8W4A - chains B and A; structure by electron microscopy, 2.69 A resolution.

Chain B (and A):
Molecule: Heparan-alpha-glucosaminide N-acetyltransferase
From: Homo sapiens
Notes: EC 2.3.1.78; chain A of this document is another copy of the same molecule, construct and numbering; everything in this record applies to it too
Reference sequence: Q68CP4 (HGNAT_HUMAN); residue numbers follow UniProt; this construct covers 1-663
Sequence (706 residues; numbered 1 to 706; the number before each row is that of its first residue):
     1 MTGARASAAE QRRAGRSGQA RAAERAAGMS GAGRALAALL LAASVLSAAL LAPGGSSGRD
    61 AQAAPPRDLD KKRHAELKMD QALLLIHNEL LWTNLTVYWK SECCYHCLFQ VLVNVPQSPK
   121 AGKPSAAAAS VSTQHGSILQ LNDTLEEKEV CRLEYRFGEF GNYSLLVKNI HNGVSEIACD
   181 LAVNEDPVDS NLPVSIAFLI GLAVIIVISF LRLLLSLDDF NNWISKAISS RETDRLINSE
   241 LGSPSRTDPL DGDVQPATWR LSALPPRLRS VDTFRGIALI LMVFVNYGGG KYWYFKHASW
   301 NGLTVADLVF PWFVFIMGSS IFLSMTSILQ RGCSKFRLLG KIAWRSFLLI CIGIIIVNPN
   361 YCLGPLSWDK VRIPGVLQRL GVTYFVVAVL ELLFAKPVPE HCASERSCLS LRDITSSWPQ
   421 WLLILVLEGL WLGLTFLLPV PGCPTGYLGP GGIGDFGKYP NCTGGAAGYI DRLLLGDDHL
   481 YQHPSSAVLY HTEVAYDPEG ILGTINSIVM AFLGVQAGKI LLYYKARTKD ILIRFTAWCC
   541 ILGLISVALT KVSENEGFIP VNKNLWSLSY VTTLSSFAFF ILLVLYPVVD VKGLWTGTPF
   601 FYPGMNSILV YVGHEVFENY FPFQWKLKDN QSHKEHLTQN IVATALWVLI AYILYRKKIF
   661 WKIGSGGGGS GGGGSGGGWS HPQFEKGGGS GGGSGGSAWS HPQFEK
Unresolved in the structure: 1-74, 216-264, 401-407, 664-706
Differences from the reference sequence: expression tag (664-706)
Swiss-Prot annotation at these positions:
  - region: Gln624 to Glu635 (Lysosomal targeting region)
  - active site: His297
  - modified residue (Phosphoserine): Ser243, Ser245
  - glycosylation (N-linked (GlcNAc...) asparagine): Asn94, Asn142, Asn162
  - natural variant: Ala82 (A82V: In MPS3C), Cys104 (C104F: In MPS3C), Leu141 (L141P: In MPS3C), Arg152 (R152W: In RP73), Gly161 (G161A: In RP73), Leu165 (L165P: In MPS3C), Pro265 (P265Q: In MPS3C), Ile280 (I280R: In MPS3C), Gly290 (G290R: In MPS3C), Asn301 (N301K: In MPS3C), Pro311 (P311L: In MPS3C), Arg372 (R372C: In MPS3C; R372H: In MPS3C), 15 further natural variant entries in UniProt
  - mutagenesis: Cys107 (C107S: Loss of intralysosomal proteolytic cleavage and enzymatic activity. Reduced oligomer formation), Cys151 (C151S: Loss of intralysosomal proteolytic cleavage and enzymatic activity. Reduced oligomer formation), Cys179 (C179S: Loss of intralysosomal proteolytic cleavage and enzymatic activity), Leu236 (L236A: Displayed both lysosomal and plasma membrane localization, reduced intralysosomal proteolytic cleavage and enzymatic activity; when associated with A-209), Ile237 (I237A: Displayed both lysosomal and plasma membrane localization, reduced intralysosomal proteolytic cleavage and enzymatic activity; when associated with A-208), His297 (H297A: Loss of enzymatic activity, but correctly targeted and processed), Cys333 (C333S: No loss of intralysosomal proteolytic cleavage and enzymatic activity), Cys402 (C402S: No loss of intralysosomal proteolytic cleavage and enzymatic activity), Cys462 (C462S: Complete loss of intralysosomal proteolytic cleavage and enzymatic activity. Reduced oligomer formation), His479 (H479A: Loss of intralysosomal proteolytic cleavage and enzymatic activity, retained in the endoplasmic reticulum), His633 (H633A: Loss of intralysosomal proteolytic cleavage and enzymatic activity, retained in the endoplasmic reticulum), Tyr652 to Ile663 (Loss of intralysosomal proteolytic cleavage and enzymatic activity. Localized in the plasma membrane)
Disulfides: Cys104-Cys107, Cys151-Cys179, Cys443-Cys462
Covalently attached groups: N-acetylglucosamine (NAG) linked to Asn94, Asn142, Asn162
Small-molecule neighbours:
  - acetyl coenzyme A (ACO): Arg267, Leu268, Val271, Asp272, Arg275, Met282, Asn286, Phe310, Phe313, Ile316, Met317, Ser320, Leu323, Ser324, Ile328, Lys341, Arg345, Leu349, Val376, Leu377, Leu380, Ser607, Ile608, Tyr611, Lys662
  - tetradecane (C14), molecule 1: Ile205, Ile208, Arg212, Gly593, Leu594, Trp595, Thr596, Thr598, Pro599, Phe600
  - tetradecane (C14), molecule 2: Trp293, Leu303, Thr304, Val305, Leu308, Trp312, Phe577, Phe580, Ile581
  - tetradecane (C14), molecule 3: Gly302, Leu303, Cys539, Gly543, Ser546, Val547, Thr550, Thr573, Ser576, Phe577, Phe580
  - tetradecane (C14), molecule 4: Ser334, Phe336, Arg337, Leu339, Gly340, Ala343, Phe385
  - tetradecane (C14), molecule 5: Lys335, Phe336, Leu339, Phe385, Val389, Leu392, Leu393
  - tetradecane (C14), molecule 6: Gly340, Ala343, Trp344, Ser346, Phe347, Ile350, Phe385
  - tetradecane (C14), molecule 7: Phe385, Val386, Val389, Leu390, Leu393, Phe394, Leu423
  - tetradecane (C14), molecule 8: Ile414, Thr415, Trp418, Trp421, Trp538
  - tetradecane (C14), molecule 9: Leu432, Val509, Trp538, Leu542, Ile545, Leu549, Phe558, Leu568, Thr572
  - tetradecane (C14), molecule 10: Leu434, Leu438, Tyr469, Ile470, Leu473, Ile501, Thr504, Ile505
  - tetradecane (C14), molecule 11: Thr528, Leu532, Phe580, Leu583, Val584, Pro587, Lys592
  - tetradecane (C14), molecule 12: Phe617, Tyr620, Phe621, Phe623, Trp647, Ile650, Lys657
  - hexadecane (R16): Phe284, Pro599, Tyr602, Ile641, Thr644, Ala645, Val648, Leu649, Tyr652
  - UV6 (N-[(2S,3R,4R,5S,6R)-6-(hydroxymethyl)-2-[[(2R,4R)-4-methyl-2-oxidanyl-3,4-dihydro-2H-chromen-7-yl]oxy]-4,5-bis(oxidanyl)oxan-3-yl]ethanamide): Met282, Val285, Asn286, Tyr287, His297, Ala306, Val309, Phe310, Arg372, Val376, Tyr481, Pro498, Glu499, Lys563, His614, Glu615, Glu618

Interface between chain B and chain A:
Contacting residue pairs (23):
  Ile355(B) with Phe621(A)
  Tyr361(B) with Asn619(A); Tyr620(A), hydrophobic; Phe621(A), hydrogen bond (side chain-backbone)
  Cys362(B) with Cys362(A), hydrogen bond
  Pro365(B) with Trp625(A); Lys626(A)
  Leu366(B) with Phe621(A), hydrophobic; Trp625(A); Lys626(A), hydrogen bond (backbone-backbone)
  Ser367(B) with Lys626(A)
  Val616(B) with Val616(A), hydrophobic
  Asn619(B) with Tyr361(A)
  Tyr620(B) with Tyr361(A), hydrophobic
  Phe621(B) with Ile355(A); Tyr361(A), hydrogen bond (backbone-side chain); Leu366(A), hydrophobic
  Gln624(B) with Pro365(A)
  Trp625(B) with Pro365(A); Leu366(A)
  Lys626(B) with Pro365(A); Leu366(A), hydrogen bond (backbone-backbone); Ser367(A)
Interface residues without a listed pair, chain B (15 interface residues in all): Ile356, Phe617
Interface residues without a listed pair, chain A (15 interface residues in all): Ile356, Phe617, Gln624

Summary:
Chain B and chain A each contribute 15 residues to their interface, with 5 hydrogen bonds. Polar pairs include
Tyr361(B)-Phe621(A), Cys362(B)-Cys362(A) and Leu366(B)-Lys626(A). Chain B binds compound UV6, acetyl coenzyme
A, 12 copies of tetradecane and hexadecane.
Chain B and chain A are both Heparan-alpha-glucosaminide N-acetyltransferase (Homo sapiens); the structure,
membrane proteins, was determined by electron microscopy together with 8JKV, 8JL1 and 8JL3 from the same
study.
